8WLN - chains N and T of the 103 polymer chains in the assembly; structure by electron microscopy, 4.30 A resolution (low resolution: residue-level contacts below are approximate; hydrogen-bond / salt-bridge calls are withheld).

[Chain N]
Molecule: Flagellar hook-basal body complex protein FliE
From: Salmonella enterica subsp. enterica serovar Typhimurium str. LT2
UniProtKB: P26462 (FLIE_SALTY); residues 1-104 here = UniProt positions 1-104
Amino-acid sequence (104 residues; numbered 1 to 104; the number before each row is that of its first residue):
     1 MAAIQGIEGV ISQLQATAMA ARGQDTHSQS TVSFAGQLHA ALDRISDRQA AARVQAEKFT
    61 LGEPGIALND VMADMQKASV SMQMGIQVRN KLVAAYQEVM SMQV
Unresolved in the structure: 1-2, 22-30

[Chain T]
Molecule: Flagellar basal body rod protein FlgB
From: Salmonella enterica subsp. enterica serovar Typhimurium str. LT2
UniProtKB: P16437 (FLGB_SALTY); numbering as in UniProt (aligned over 1-138)
Amino-acid sequence (138 residues; numbered 1 to 138; the number before each row is that of its first residue):
     1 MLDRLDAALR FQQEALNLRA QRQEILAANI ANADTPGYQA RDIDFASELK KVMVRGREET
    61 GGVALTLTSS HHIPAQAVSS PAVDLLYRVP DQPSLDGNTV DMDRERTQFA DNSLKYQMGL
   121 TVLGSQLKGM MNVLQGGN
Unresolved in the structure: 1-2, 58-61, 79-81, 137-138

[Chain N / chain T interface]
Pairs across the interface (25; chain N residue first):
  Arg48(N) with Leu5(T); Asp6(T)
  Asn69(N) with Leu16(T); Asn17(T); Ala20(T); Tyr116(T)
  Asp70(N) with Gln13(T); Asn17(T); Arg57(T)
  Ala73(N) with Gln13(T)
  Asp74(N) with Gln13(T)
  Gln76(N) with Leu127(T)
  Lys77(N) with Leu5(T); Asp6(T); Gln13(T)
  Val80(N) with Leu5(T); Leu127(T); Met130(T); Leu134(T)
  Ser81(N) with Leu5(T)
  Gln83(N) with Met131(T); Leu134(T)
  Met84(N) with Leu134(T)
  Gln87(N) with Leu134(T); Gly136(T)
Also at the interface, not in a pair above, chain T (16 interface residues in all): Leu9, Leu123, Gln135

[Summary]
The interface between chain N and chain T involves 12 residues on one side and 16 on the other.
Chain N is Flagellar hook-basal body complex protein FliE and chain T is Flagellar basal body rod protein
FlgB, both from Salmonella enterica subsp. enterica serovar Typhimurium str. LT2; the structure, Cryo-EM
structure of the MS ring with export apparatus and proximal rod within the motor-hook complex ..., was
determined by electron microscopy (same publication as 8WHT, 8WIW, 8WK3, 8WK4, 8WKI, 8WKK and 11 further
entries).
